PDB entry 3L0C | X-ray diffraction, 2.45 A resolution | chain A

[Chain A]
Molecule: Carboxy-terminal domain RNA polymerase II polypeptide A small phosphatase 1
Source organism: Homo sapiens
Notes: EC 3.1.3.16
Reference sequence: Q9GZU7 (CTDS1_HUMAN); numbering as in UniProt (aligned over 77-256)
Amino-acid sequence (184 residues; row label = number of the first residue in the row):
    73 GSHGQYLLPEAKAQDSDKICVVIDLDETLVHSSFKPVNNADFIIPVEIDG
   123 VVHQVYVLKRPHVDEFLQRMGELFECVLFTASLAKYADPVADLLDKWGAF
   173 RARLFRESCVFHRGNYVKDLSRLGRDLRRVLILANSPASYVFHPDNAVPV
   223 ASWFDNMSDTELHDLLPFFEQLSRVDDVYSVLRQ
Not modelled in the structure: 73-76, 256
Construct notes: expression tag (73-76); engineered mutation A206 (Asp in Q9GZU7)
Bound ions: Mg2+: D96, D98, N207 (together with phosphate ion)
Curated features (UniProtKB/Swiss-Prot):
  - active site: D96 (4-aspartylphosphate intermediate), D98 (Proton donor)
  - binding site (Mg(2+)): D96, D98, N207
  - site (Transition state stabilizer): T152, K190
  - mutagenesis: D96 (D96E: No effect. Completely abolishes phosphatase activity; when associated with N-98), D98 (D98N: Completely abolishes phosphatase activity; when associated with E-96)
From the paper describing this entry:
  - binding site for phosphate ion: T152, K190
  - conformationally variable residues (side-chain flip): D96
  - catalytic residues: D98 (proposed by the authors, not directly observed)
  - mutagenesis - D98A, D98N, E99A, E99Q: decreased catalytic activity

[Summary]
The Mg2+ site is built by D96, D98 and N207. Curated annotation (UniProt) lists active-site residues D96 and
D98, 3 Mg2+-binding residues and 2 mutagenesis sites. From the paper: the catalytic residue D98; D98A, D98N
and E99A, among others, reduce catalytic activity.
Chain A is Carboxy-terminal domain RNA polymerase II polypeptide A small phosphatase 1 (Homo sapiens); the
structure, Crystal structure of SCP1 phosphatase D206A mutant with trapped inorganic phosphate, was determined
by X-ray diffraction (same publication as 3L0B and 3L0Y).
